Entry 1BZD (X-ray diffraction, 1.90 A resolution); this record covers chains A and B.

Chain A (and B):
Name: Protein (TRANSTHYRETIN)
Source organism: Homo sapiens
Notes: chain B of this document is another copy of the same molecule, construct and numbering; everything in this record applies to it too
UniProt: P02766 (TTHY_HUMAN); residues 1-127 here correspond to UniProt positions 21-147 (UniProt number = residue number + 20)
Amino-acid sequence (127 residues; row label = number of the first residue in the row):
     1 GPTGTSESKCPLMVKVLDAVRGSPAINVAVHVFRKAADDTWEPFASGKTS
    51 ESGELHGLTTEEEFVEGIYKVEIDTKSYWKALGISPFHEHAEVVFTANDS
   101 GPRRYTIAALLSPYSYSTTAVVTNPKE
Construct notes: engineered mutation Ser6 (Gly26 in P02766)
Swiss-Prot annotation at these positions:
  - binding site (L-thyroxine): Lys15, Glu54, Ser117
  - modified residue: Cys10 (Sulfocysteine), Glu42 (4-carboxyglutamate), Ser52 (Phosphoserine)
  - glycosylation: Asn98 (N-linked (GlcNAc...) asparagine)

How chain A and chain B interact:
Contacting residue pairs (43; chain A residue first):
  Phe87(A) - Phe95(B)
  Phe87(A) - Tyr105(B)  hydrophobic
  Phe87(A) - Ile107(B)  hydrophobic
  Phe87(A) - Ala120(B)  hydrophobic
  Phe87(A) - Val122(B)  hydrophobic
  His88(A) - Val93(B)
  His88(A) - Val94(B)
  His88(A) - Thr118(B)
  Glu89(A) - Val94(B)  hydrogen bond (backbone-backbone)
  Glu89(A) - Phe95(B)
  Glu89(A) - Thr96(B)  hydrogen bond
  Glu92(A) - Glu92(B)  hydrogen bond (side chain-backbone)
  Glu92(A) - Val93(B)
  Glu92(A) - Val94(B)
  Glu92(A) - Tyr116(B)  hydrogen bond (backbone-side chain)
  Val93(A) - His88(B)
  Val94(A) - His88(B)
  Val94(A) - Glu89(B)  hydrogen bond (backbone-backbone)
  Val94(A) - His90(B)
  Val94(A) - Glu92(B)
  Phe95(A) - Phe87(B)
  Phe95(A) - Glu89(B)
  Thr96(A) - Glu89(B)  hydrogen bond
  Tyr105(A) - Phe87(B)  hydrophobic
  Ile107(A) - Phe87(B)  hydrophobic
  Tyr114(A) - Thr119(B)
  Tyr114(A) - Ala120(B)  hydrogen bond (backbone-backbone)
  Tyr114(A) - Val122(B)  hydrophobic
  Ser115(A) - Thr118(B)  hydrogen bond (side chain-backbone)
  Ser115(A) - Thr119(B)
  Tyr116(A) - Glu92(B)  hydrogen bond (side chain-backbone)
  Tyr116(A) - Tyr116(B)
  Tyr116(A) - Ser117(B)
  Tyr116(A) - Thr118(B)  hydrogen bond (backbone-backbone)
  Ser117(A) - Tyr116(B)
  Ser117(A) - Ser117(B)  hydrogen bond
  Thr118(A) - Ser115(B)  hydrogen bond (backbone-side chain)
  Thr118(A) - Tyr116(B)  hydrogen bond (backbone-backbone)
  Thr119(A) - Tyr114(B)  hydrogen bond (side chain-backbone)
  Thr119(A) - Ser115(B)
  Ala120(A) - Phe87(B)  hydrophobic
  Ala120(A) - Tyr114(B)  hydrogen bond (backbone-backbone)
  Val122(A) - Tyr114(B)  hydrophobic
Interface residues without a listed pair, chain A (21 interface residues in all): Ile68, Lys76, His90
Interface residues without a listed pair, chain B (21 interface residues in all): Ile68, Lys76

Summary:
Chain A and chain B each contribute 21 residues to their interface; the contacts include 15 hydrogen bonds.
Polar contacts include Glu89(A)-Thr96(B), Glu92(A)-Glu92(B) and Glu92(A)-Tyr116(B). From UniProt: 3
L-thyroxine-binding residues on chain A.
Chain A and chain B are both Protein (TRANSTHYRETIN) (Homo sapiens); the structure, Tertiary structures of
three amyloidogenic transthyretin variants and implications for amyloid fibril formation, was determined by
X-ray diffraction, deposited together with 1B0W, 1BZE, 1TSH, 2TRH and 2TRY.
